PDB entry 8GBZ | X-ray diffraction, 1.97 A resolution | chains H and L

== Chain H ==
Protein: PC39-55C Fab heavy chain
Source organism: Homo sapiens
Notes: antibody fragment or engineered binder
Chain sequence (236 residues; row label = number of the first residue in the row; note: 1 number in that range is skipped by the numbering (no residue carries it; nothing is unmodelled there); a row labelled like 31A-31D holds insertion residues (31A, then the next letters in order)):
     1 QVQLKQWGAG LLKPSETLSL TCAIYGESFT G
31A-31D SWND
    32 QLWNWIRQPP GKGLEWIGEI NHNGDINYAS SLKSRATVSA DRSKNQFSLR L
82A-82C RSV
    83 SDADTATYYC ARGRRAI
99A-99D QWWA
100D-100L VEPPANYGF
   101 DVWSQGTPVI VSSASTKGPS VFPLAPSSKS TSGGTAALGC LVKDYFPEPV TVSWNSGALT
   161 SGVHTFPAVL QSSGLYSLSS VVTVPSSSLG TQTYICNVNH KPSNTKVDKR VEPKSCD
Not modelled in the structure: 99A-99D, 127-133, 216-217
Disulfide bonds: Cys22-Cys92, Cys140-Cys196

== Chain L ==
Protein: PC39-55C Fab light chain
Source organism: Homo sapiens
Notes: antibody fragment or engineered binder
Chain sequence (216 residues; row label = number of the first residue in the row):
     1 EIVLTQSPGT LSLSPGEKAT LSCRASQ
   27A T
    28 IASTYLAWYQ QKPGQPPRLL LHKGYNRATG IPDRFSGSGS GTVYTLTISG LEPDDFAFYY
    88 CQHLGTSP
   95A P
    96 YTFGQGTKVE IKRTVAAPSV FIFPPSDEQL KSGTASVVCL LNNFYPREAK VQWKVDNALQ
   156 SGNSQESVTE QDSKDSTYSL SSTLTLSKAD YEKHKVYACE VTHQGLSSPV TKSFNRGEC
Not modelled in the structure: 1
Disulfide bonds: Cys23-Cys88, Cys134-Cys194

== How chain H and chain L interact ==
Contacting residue pairs - 76 pairs, chain H then chain L:
  Leu33(H) with Tyr96(L)
  Asn35(H) with Tyr96(L)
  Gln39(H) with Gln38(L), hydrogen bond; Tyr87(L)
  Gly44(H) with Tyr87(L)
  Leu45(H) with Pro44(L), hydrophobic; Tyr87(L); Phe98(L)
  Trp47(H) with Pro95(L), hydrophobic; Pro95A(L), hydrophobic; Tyr96(L)
  Glu50(H) with Pro95(L); Tyr96(L), hydrogen bond
  Asn58(H) with Pro95(L)
  Tyr91(H) with Gln38(L), hydrogen bond; Gln42(L); Pro43(L), hydrophobic
  Arg97(H) with Leu91(L); Gly92(L), hydrogen bond (side chain-backbone); Thr93(L), hydrogen bond (side chain-backbone); Ser94(L); Tyr96(L), hydrogen bond
  Glu100E(H) with Lys50(L), salt bridge
  Ala100H(H) with Leu46(L), hydrophobic; His49(L)
  Asn100I(H) with His49(L), hydrogen bond (backbone-side chain); Lys50(L)
  Tyr100J(H) with Thr31(L); Tyr32(L), hydrophobic; Ala34(L); His49(L); Leu91(L)
  Gly100K(H) with Tyr36(L); Leu91(L)
  Phe100L(H) with Tyr36(L), hydrogen bond (backbone-side chain); Leu46(L); Gln89(L); Leu91(L), hydrophobic
  Asp101(H) with Leu46(L)
  Trp103(H) with Tyr36(L), hydrophobic; Pro44(L)
  Ser104(H) with Pro43(L)
  Gln105(H) with Pro43(L)
  Phe122(H) with Ser121(L); Glu123(L); Gln124(L)
  Pro123(H) with Ser121(L); Glu123(L)
  Leu124(H) with Phe118(L); Val133(L), hydrophobic
  Ala125(H) with Phe118(L)
  Ala137(H) with Phe116(L), hydrophobic; Phe118(L); Leu135(L), hydrophobic
  Leu141(H) with Ser131(L)
  Lys143(H) with Gln124(L); Ser131(L)
  His164(H) with Asn137(L), hydrogen bond; Asn138(L), hydrogen bond; Ser174(L), hydrogen bond
  Phe166(H) with Leu135(L), hydrophobic; Ser162(L); Thr164(L); Ser174(L); Leu175(L); Ser176(L)
  Pro167(H) with Ser162(L), hydrogen bond (backbone-side chain); Val163(L)
  Val169(H) with Gln160(L); Glu161(L)
  Leu170(H) with Gln160(L)
  Gln171(H) with Gln160(L)
  Ser179(H) with Ser176(L)
  Val181(H) with Leu135(L), hydrophobic
  Thr183(H) with Asn137(L)
  Lys214(H) with Cys214(L), hydrogen bond (side chain-backbone)
Interface residues without a listed pair, chain H (44 interface residues in all): Ile37, Lys43, Glu46, Pro100G, Thr135, Ala136, Leu138
Interface residues without a listed pair, chain L (46 interface residues in all): Thr56, Gln100, Ser127, Thr129, Asp167, Glu213

== Summary ==
Chain H and chain L form an interface of 44 and 46 residues respectively, with 13 hydrogen bonds and 1 salt
bridge. Polar contacts include Glu100E(H)-Lys50(L), Gln39(H)-Gln38(L) and Glu50(H)-Tyr96(L).
Here chain H is PC39-55C Fab heavy chain and chain L is PC39-55C Fab light chain, both from Homo sapiens.
Entry 8GBZ (Crystal structure of PC39-55C, an anti-HIV broadly neutralizing antibody) was determined by X-ray
diffraction (same publication as 8GBY and 8GC0).
